Entry 5HD8 (X-ray diffraction, 3.15 A resolution); this record covers chains B and E of the 6 polymer chains in the assembly.

== Chain B ==
Molecule: H(+)/Cl(-) exchange transporter ClcA
Organism: Escherichia coli
UniProtKB: P37019 (CLCA_ECOLI); residue numbers follow UniProt; this construct covers 17-465
Sequence (450 residues; numbered 16 to 465; the number before each row is that of its first residue):
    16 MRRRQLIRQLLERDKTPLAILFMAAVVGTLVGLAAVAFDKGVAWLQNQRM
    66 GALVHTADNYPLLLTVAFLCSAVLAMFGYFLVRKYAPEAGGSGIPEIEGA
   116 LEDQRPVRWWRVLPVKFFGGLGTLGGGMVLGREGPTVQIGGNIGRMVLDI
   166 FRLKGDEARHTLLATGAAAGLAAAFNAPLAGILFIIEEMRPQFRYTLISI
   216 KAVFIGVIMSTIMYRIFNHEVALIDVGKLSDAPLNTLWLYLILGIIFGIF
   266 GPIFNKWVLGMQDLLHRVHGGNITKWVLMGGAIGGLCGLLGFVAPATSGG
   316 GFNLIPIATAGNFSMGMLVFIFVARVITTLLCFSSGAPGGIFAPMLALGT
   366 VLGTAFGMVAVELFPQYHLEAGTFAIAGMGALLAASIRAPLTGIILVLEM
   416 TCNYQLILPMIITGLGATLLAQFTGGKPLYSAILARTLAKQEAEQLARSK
Unresolved in the structure: 16-17, 234-242, 459-465
Sequence notes: initiating methionine (16); engineered mutation C417 (Asp in P37019)
UniProt features mapped onto this chain:
  - motif: G106 to P110 (Selectivity filter part_1), G146 to P150 (Selectivity filter part_2), G355 to P359 (Selectivity filter part_3)
  - binding site (chloride): S107, I356, F357, Y445
  - site: E148 (Mediates proton transfer from the outer aqueous phase to the interior of the protein), E203 (Mediates proton transfer from the protein to the inner aqueous phase)
  - mutagenesis: S107 (S107A: Uncouples chloride transport from proton transport), E148 (E148A/Q: Abolishes proton transport, but permits the transit of chloride ions. Abolishes gating, permitting continuous rapid transit of chloride ions; when associated with A-445), E203 (E203A/G/Q/S/T: Abolishes proton transport, and reduces chloride transport; E203C/I/L/V: Abolishes proton and chloride transport; E203D/H: No effect on proton and chloride transport ...), Y445 (Y445A: Abolishes gating, permitting continuous rapid transit of chloride ions; when associated with A-148; Y445F/W: No effect; Y445L: Alters stoichiometry of proton/chloride exchange)

== Chain E ==
Molecule: Fab fragment (heavy chain)
Organism: Mus musculus
Notes: antibody fragment or engineered binder
Sequence (222 residues; numbered 1 to 222; the number before each row is that of its first residue):
     1 EVRLLESGGGLVQPGGSLKLSCAASGFDYSRYWMSWVRQAPGKGLKWIGE
    51 INPVSSTINYTPSLKDKFIISRDNAKDTLYLQISKVRSEDTALYYCARLY
   101 YGYGYWYFDVWGAGTTVTVSSAKTTPPSVYPLAPGSAAAAASMVTLGCLV
   151 KGYFPEPVTVTWNSGSLAAGVHTFPAVLQAALYTLSSSVTVPSSSWPSET
   201 VTCNVAHPASSTKVDKKIVPRA
Unresolved in the structure: 1, 222
Disulfides: C22-C96, C148-C203

== Interface between chain B and chain E ==
Residue-residue contacts (15; chain B residue first):
  K243(B) with R31(E)
  D246(B) with Y101(E)
  P248(B) with Y101(E), hydrophobic; Y103(E); G104(E)
  L249(B) with Y103(E), hydrogen bond (backbone-backbone)
  N250(B) with Y103(E), hydrogen bond (backbone-backbone); G104(E), hydrogen bond (side chain-backbone); Y105(E)
  Q381(B) with W106(E)
  Y382(B) with W106(E)
  H383(B) with W33(E); E50(E), salt bridge; L99(E); W106(E), hydrogen bond
Other interface residues (no listed pair), chain B (10 interface residues in all): P380, L384
Other interface residues (no listed pair), chain E (10 interface residues in all): N59

== Overview ==
Chain B and chain E each contribute 10 residues to their interface, with 4 hydrogen bonds and 1 salt bridge.
Among the polar pairs are H383(B)-E50(E), N250(B)-G104(E) and H383(B)-W106(E). Curated annotation (UniProt)
lists 4 chloride-binding residues and 4 mutagenesis sites on chain B.
Here chain B is H(+)/Cl(-) exchange transporter ClcA (Escherichia coli) and chain E is Fab fragment (heavy
chain) (Mus musculus). Entry 5HD8 (Crystal structure of disulfide cross-linked D417C ClC-ec1) was determined
by X-ray diffraction.
